6PZK - chains B and E of the 5 polymer chains in the assembly; structure by electron microscopy, 3.20 A resolution.

# Chain B (and E)
Protein: Phosphoprotein
From: Human respiratory syncytial virus A2
Notes: chain E of this document is another copy of the same molecule, construct and numbering; everything in this record applies to it too
Reference sequence: P03421 (PHOSP_HRSVA); residues 1-241 here = UniProt positions 1-241
Amino-acid sequence (256 residues; each row starts with the number of its first residue):
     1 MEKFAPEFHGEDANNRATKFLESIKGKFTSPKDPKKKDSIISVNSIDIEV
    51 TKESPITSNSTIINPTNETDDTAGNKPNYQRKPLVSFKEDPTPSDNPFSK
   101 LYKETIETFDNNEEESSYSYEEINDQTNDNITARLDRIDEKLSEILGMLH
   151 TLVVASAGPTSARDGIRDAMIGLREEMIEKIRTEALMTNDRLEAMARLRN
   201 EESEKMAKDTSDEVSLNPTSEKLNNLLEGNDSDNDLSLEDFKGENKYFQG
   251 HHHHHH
Unresolved in the structure: 1-130, 229-256 (chain E: 1-130, 158-173, 200-256)
Sequence notes: expression tag (242-256)
Curated features (UniProtKB/Swiss-Prot):
  - region: Met1 to Ser30 (Binding to monomeric RNA-free nucleoprotein), Ser39 to Thr57 (Important for viral particle assembly), Arg81 to Phe87 (Binding to host phosphatase PP1), Asp90 to Asp110 (Binding to protein M2-1), Leu216 to Ser232 (Binding to RNA-directed RNA polymerase L), Ser232 to Phe241 (Binding to the N-RNA complex)
  - site: Thr108 (Interaction with protein M2-1)
  - modified residue: Thr108 (Phosphothreonine), Ser116 (Phosphoserine), Ser117 (Phosphoserine), Ser119 (Phosphoserine), Ser232 (Phosphoserine), Ser237 (Phosphoserine)
  - mutagenesis: Phe87 (F87A: Almost complete loss of viral transcription. Complete loss of interaction with host phosphatase PP1), Phe98 (F98A: Complete loss of interaction with protein M2-1. Almost complete loss of viral transcription and loss of localization of protein M2-1 in inclusion bodies), Leu101 (L101A: Complete loss of interaction with protein M2-1. Almost complete loss of viral transcription and loss of localization of protein M2-1 in inclusion bodies), Tyr102 (Y102A: Complete loss of interaction with protein M2-1. Almost complete loss of viral transcription and loss of localization of protein M2-1 in inclusion bodies), Thr105 (T105A/D: Complete loss of interaction with protein M2-1. Almost complete loss of viral transcription and loss of localization of protein M2-1 in inclusion bodies), Ile106 (I106A: Complete loss of interaction with protein M2-1. Almost complete loss of viral transcription and loss of localization of protein M2-1 in inclusion bodies), Thr108 (T108D: Loss of interaction with protein M2-1 and loss of localization of protein M2-1 in inclusion bodies), Phe109 (F109A: Complete loss of interaction with protein M2-1. Almost complete loss of viral transcription and loss of localization of protein M2-1 in inclusion bodies), Ser116 to Ser119 (60% loss of transcription inhibition by M2-2), Gly172 (G172S: Almost complete loss of interaction with the nucleoprotein), Glu176 (E176G: Complete loss of interaction with the nucleoprotein), Asp233 (D233A: Complete loss of interaction with the N-RNA complex; when associated with A-239), 4 further mutagenesis entries in UniProt
From the paper describing this entry:
  - self-association interface (contacts with another copy of this molecule): Ile131 to Thr151, Ile178

# Chain B / chain E interface
Contacting residue pairs (21; chain B residue first):
  Ile131(B) - Ile131(E)  hydrophobic
  Arg134(B) - Thr132(E)
  Arg134(B) - Leu135(E)
  Arg137(B) - Leu135(E)
  Arg137(B) - Asp136(E)
  Ile138(B) - Leu135(E)
  Ile138(B) - Ile138(E)  hydrophobic
  Ile138(B) - Leu142(E)  hydrophobic
  Lys141(B) - Asp139(E)  salt bridge
  Leu142(B) - Leu142(E)  hydrophobic
  Glu144(B) - Leu146(E)
  Ile145(B) - Leu142(E)  hydrophobic
  Ile145(B) - Ile145(E)  hydrophobic
  Ile145(B) - Leu146(E)  hydrophobic
  Met148(B) - His150(E)  hydrogen bond
  Leu149(B) - Leu149(E)  hydrophobic
  Leu152(B) - Val153(E)  hydrophobic
  Met170(B) - Ser156(E)
  Ile171(B) - Leu152(E)  hydrophobic
  Ile171(B) - Ser156(E)
  Leu173(B) - Val153(E)  hydrophobic
Interface residues without a listed pair, chain B (16 interface residues in all): Leu135, Glu176

# Summary
The interface between chain B and chain E involves 16 residues on one side and 14 on the other, with 1
hydrogen bond and 1 salt bridge. Among the polar pairs are Lys141(B)-Asp139(E) and Met148(B)-His150(E).
Curated annotation (UniProt) lists 19 mutagenesis sites on chain B. The paper reports a self-association
interface involving Ile131(B) and Ile178(B).
Both chains are Phosphoprotein (Human respiratory syncytial virus A2). Entry 6PZK (Cryo-EM Structure of the
Respiratory Syncytial Virus Polymerase (L) Protein Bound by the Tetrameric Phosphoprotein (P)) was determined
by electron microscopy.
